9LPC - chains A and C of the 4 polymer chains in the assembly; structure by X-ray diffraction, 2.82 A resolution.

# Chain A
Molecule: Tryptophan--tRNA ligase
From: Escherichia coli
Notes: EC 6.1.1.2
Reference sequence: E2QFN4 (E2QFN4_ECOLX); numbering as in UniProt (aligned over 1-333)
Amino-acid sequence (340 residues; numbered 1 to 340; the number before each row is that of its first residue):
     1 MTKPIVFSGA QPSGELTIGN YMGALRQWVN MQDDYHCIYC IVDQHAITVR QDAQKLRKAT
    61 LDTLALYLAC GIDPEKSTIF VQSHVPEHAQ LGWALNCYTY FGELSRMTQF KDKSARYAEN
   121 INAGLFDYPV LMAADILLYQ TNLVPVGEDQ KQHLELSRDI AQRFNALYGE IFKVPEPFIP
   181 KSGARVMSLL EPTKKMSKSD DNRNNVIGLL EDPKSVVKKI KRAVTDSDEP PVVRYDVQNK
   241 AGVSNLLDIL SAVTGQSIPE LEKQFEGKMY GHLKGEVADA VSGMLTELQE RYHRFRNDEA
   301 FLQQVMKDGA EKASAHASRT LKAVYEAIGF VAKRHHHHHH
Not modelled in the structure: 1-2, 114-117
Differences from the reference sequence: expression tag (334-340)

# Chain C
Molecule: tRNA(Trp)
Sequence (75 nucleotides; numbered 1 to 75; the number before each row is that of its first residue):
     1 AGGGGCGUAG UUCAAUUGGU AGAGCACCGG UCUCCAAAAC CGGGUGUUGG GAGUUCGAGU
    61 CUCUCCGCCC CUGCC
Not modelled in the structure: 74-75

# How chain A and chain C interact
Residue-residue contacts (20):
  Asn202(A) - C27(C)  phosphate contact
  Lys221(A) - C35(C)  hydrogen bond to the sugar
  Lys221(A) - A36(C)  sugar contact
  Arg222(A) - A36(C)  hydrogen bond to the sugar
  Ala223(A) - A36(C)  hydrogen bond to the sugar
  Val224(A) - A36(C)  hydrogen bond to the sugar
  Val224(A) - A37(C)  sugar contact
  Thr225(A) - C35(C)  hydrogen bond to the base
  Thr225(A) - A36(C)  hydrogen bond to the base
  Asp226(A) - C35(C)  hydrogen bond to the base
  Asp226(A) - A36(C)  base contact
  Ser227(A) - A36(C)  hydrogen bond to the base
  Ser227(A) - A37(C)  base contact
  Pro231(A) - C34(C)  base contact
  Met269(A) - C34(C)  sugar contact
  Tyr270(A) - C34(C)  hydrogen bond to the base
  Tyr270(A) - C35(C)  base contact
  Gly271(A) - C34(C)  hydrogen bond to the base
  Lys274(A) - C35(C)  hydrogen bond to the base
  Lys274(A) - A36(C)  hydrogen bond to the sugar
Other interface residues (no listed pair), chain A (14 interface residues in all): Glu119
Other interface residues (no listed pair), chain C (6 interface residues in all): C68

# Summary
Chain A and chain C form an interface of 14 and 6 residues respectively; the contacts include 12 hydrogen
bonds. Polar contacts include Thr225(A)-C35(C), Thr225(A)-A36(C) and Asp226(A)-C35(C).
Here chain A is Tryptophan--tRNA ligase (Escherichia coli) and chain C is tRNA(Trp). Entry 9LPC (Crystal
structure of Escherichia coli trptophanyl-tRNA synthetase in complex with tRNA(Trp)) was determined by X-ray
diffraction.
